4YU9 - chain A; structure by X-ray diffraction, 2.10 A resolution.

Chain A:
Molecule: Glutaminyl-peptide cyclotransferase
Organism: Homo sapiens
Notes: EC 2.3.2.5
UniProtKB: Q16769 (QPCT_HUMAN); residues 33-361 here = UniProt positions 33-361
Chain sequence (329 residues; row label = number of the first residue in the row):
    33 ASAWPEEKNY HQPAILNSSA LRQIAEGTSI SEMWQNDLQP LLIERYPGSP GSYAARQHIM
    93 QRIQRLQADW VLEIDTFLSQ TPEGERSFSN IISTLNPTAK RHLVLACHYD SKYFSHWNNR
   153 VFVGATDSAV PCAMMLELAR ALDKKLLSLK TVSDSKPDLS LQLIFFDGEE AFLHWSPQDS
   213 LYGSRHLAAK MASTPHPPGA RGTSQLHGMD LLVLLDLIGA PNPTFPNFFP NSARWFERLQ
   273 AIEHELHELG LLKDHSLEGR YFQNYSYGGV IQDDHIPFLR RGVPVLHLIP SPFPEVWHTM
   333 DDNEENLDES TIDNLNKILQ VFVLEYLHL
Not modelled in the structure: 33, 150, 186
Construct notes: engineered mutation Glu-115 (Tyr in Q16769), Glu-117 (Tyr in Q16769)
Curated features (UniProtKB/Swiss-Prot):
  - active site (Proton acceptor): Glu-201, Asp-248
  - binding site (Zn(2+)): Asp-159, Glu-202, His-330
  - glycosylation (N-linked (GlcNAc...) asparagine): Asn-49, Asn-296
  - natural variant: Arg-54 (R54W: Lowers activity by approximately 30%)
  - mutagenesis: Lys-144 (K144A: Lowers activity by approximately 40%), Phe-146 (F146A: Lowers activity by approximately 30%), Ser-160 (S160A: Reduces activity by about 50%; S160G: Reduces activity by 96%), Glu-201 (E201D: Reduces activity by about 98%; E201L/Q: Abolishes activity), Trp-207 (W207L: Greatly lowers activity), Asp-248 (D248A: Reduces activity by 99%; D248Q: Abolishes activity), Gln-304 (Q304L: Lowers activity by approximately 35%), Asp-305 (D305A/E/L: Abolishes activity; D305N: Reduces activity by 99%), His-319 (H319L: Reduces activity by 87%), Phe-325 (F325A: Greatly lowers activity), Trp-329 (W329A: Abolishes activity)
Bound ions: Zn2+: Asp-159, Glu-202, His-330

Summary:
Asp-159, Glu-202 and His-330 coordinate Zn2+. Curated annotation (UniProt) lists active-site residues Glu-201
and Asp-248, 3 Zn2+-binding residues and 11 mutagenesis sites.
Chain A is Glutaminyl-peptide cyclotransferase (Homo sapiens); the structure, Crystal Structure of double
mutant Y115E Y117E human Glutaminyl Cyclase, was determined by X-ray diffraction (same publication as 4YWY).
